7EQK - chains A and B; structure by X-ray diffraction, 2.04 A resolution.

Chain A (and B):
Name: Cupin domain-containing protein
From: Streptomyces albus
Notes: chain B of this document is another copy of the same molecule, construct and numbering; everything in this record applies to it too
UniProtKB: L7PIL3 (L7PIL3_9ACTN); residues 1-131 here = UniProt positions 1-131
Sequence (131 residues; row label = number of the first residue in the row):
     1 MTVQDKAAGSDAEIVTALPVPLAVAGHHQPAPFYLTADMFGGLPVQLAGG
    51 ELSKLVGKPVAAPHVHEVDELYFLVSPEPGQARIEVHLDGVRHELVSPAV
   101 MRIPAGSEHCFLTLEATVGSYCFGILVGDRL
Unresolved in the structure: 1-10, 130-131 (chain B: 1-10, 129-131)
Bound ions: Fe ion: His-64, His-66, Glu-70, His-109 (together with glycolic acid)
Small-molecule neighbours:
  - 1-(1H-indol-3-yl)ethanone (5RN): His-27, Ala-31, Pro-32, Ala-48, Gly-49, Gly-50, Leu-52, Leu-55, Val-60, Glu-70, Tyr-72, Phe-111, Cys-122, Phe-123, Gly-124
  - glycolic acid (GOA): Val-24, His-27, Val-60, His-64, His-66, Glu-70, Tyr-72, His-109, Phe-111

Chain A / chain B interface:
Pairs across the interface - 68 pairs, chain A then chain B:
  Ala-12(A) with Leu-88(B), hydrophobic; His-93(B); Met-101(B), hydrophobic
  Glu-13(A) with Met-101(B); Arg-102(B), salt bridge
  Ile-14(A) with His-93(B); Leu-95(B), hydrophobic; Val-100(B); Met-101(B), hydrophobic
  Val-15(A) with Ala-99(B); Val-100(B), hydrogen bond (backbone-backbone)
  Thr-16(A) with Ala-99(B)
  Leu-18(A) with Pro-98(B); Ala-99(B), hydrophobic; Val-100(B)
  Tyr-34(A) with Phe-73(B), hydrophobic; Pro-98(B), hydrophobic; Val-100(B)
  Leu-35(A) with Leu-71(B), hydrophobic; Val-100(B), hydrophobic; Ile-125(B), hydrophobic
  Phe-40(A) with Val-100(B), hydrophobic; Arg-102(B)
  Leu-43(A) with Leu-71(B), hydrophobic
  Pro-44(A) with Pro-44(B), hydrophobic; Val-127(B)
  Val-45(A) with Pro-44(B), hydrophobic; Val-45(B), hydrophobic
  Leu-47(A) with Phe-73(B), hydrophobic
  Glu-51(A) with Pro-77(B)
  Leu-71(A) with Leu-35(B), hydrophobic; Leu-43(B), hydrophobic
  Phe-73(A) with Tyr-34(B), hydrophobic; Leu-47(B), hydrophobic; Phe-123(B), hydrophobic
  Val-75(A) with Tyr-121(B)
  Ser-76(A) with Tyr-121(B), hydrogen bond (backbone-side chain)
  Pro-77(A) with Gly-119(B); Tyr-121(B)
  Glu-78(A) with Lys-54(B), salt bridge
  His-93(A) with Ala-12(B)
  Leu-95(A) with Ile-14(B), hydrophobic
  Pro-98(A) with Thr-16(B); Leu-18(B); Tyr-34(B), hydrophobic
  Ala-99(A) with Val-15(B); Leu-18(B), hydrophobic
  Val-100(A) with Ile-14(B); Val-15(B), hydrogen bond (backbone-backbone); Leu-18(B), hydrophobic; Tyr-34(B); Leu-35(B), hydrophobic; Phe-40(B), hydrophobic
  Met-101(A) with Glu-13(B); Ile-14(B), hydrophobic
  Arg-102(A) with Glu-13(B), salt bridge; Phe-40(B)
  Val-118(A) with Pro-77(B), hydrophobic
  Gly-119(A) with Pro-77(B); Gly-119(B); Tyr-121(B)
  Tyr-121(A) with Ser-76(B); Pro-77(B); Gly-119(B), hydrogen bond (side chain-backbone); Tyr-121(B), hydrophobic
  Phe-123(A) with Phe-73(B), hydrophobic
  Ile-125(A) with Leu-35(B), hydrophobic
  Val-127(A) with Pro-44(B)
Other interface residues (no listed pair), chain A (35 interface residues in all): Leu-88, Pro-104
Other interface residues (no listed pair), chain B (36 interface residues in all): Glu-51, Val-75, Pro-104, Val-118, Ser-120

In short:
The interface between chain A and chain B involves 35 residues on one side and 36 on the other, with 4
hydrogen bonds and 3 salt bridges. Among the polar pairs are Glu-13(A)/Arg-102(B), Glu-78(A)/Lys-54(B) and
Ser-76(A)/Tyr-121(B). Chain A binds glycolic acid and 1-(1H-indol-3-yl)ethanone.
Chain A and chain B are both Cupin domain-containing protein (Streptomyces albus); the structure, Structural
and mechanistic studies of a novel non-heme iron epimerase/lyase and its utilization in chemoselective
synthesis, was determined by X-ray diffraction together with 7EU6, 7EUE, 7EUP, 7EUZ and 7F6X from the same
study.
